8GMB - chain A; structure by X-ray diffraction, 3.40 A resolution.

== Chain A ==
Name: Tyrosine-protein kinase BTK
Organism: Mus musculus
Notes: EC 2.7.10.2
Reference sequence: P35991 (BTK_MOUSE); residues 1-659 here = UniProt positions 1-659
Sequence (659 residues; numbered 1 to 659; the number before each row is that of its first residue):
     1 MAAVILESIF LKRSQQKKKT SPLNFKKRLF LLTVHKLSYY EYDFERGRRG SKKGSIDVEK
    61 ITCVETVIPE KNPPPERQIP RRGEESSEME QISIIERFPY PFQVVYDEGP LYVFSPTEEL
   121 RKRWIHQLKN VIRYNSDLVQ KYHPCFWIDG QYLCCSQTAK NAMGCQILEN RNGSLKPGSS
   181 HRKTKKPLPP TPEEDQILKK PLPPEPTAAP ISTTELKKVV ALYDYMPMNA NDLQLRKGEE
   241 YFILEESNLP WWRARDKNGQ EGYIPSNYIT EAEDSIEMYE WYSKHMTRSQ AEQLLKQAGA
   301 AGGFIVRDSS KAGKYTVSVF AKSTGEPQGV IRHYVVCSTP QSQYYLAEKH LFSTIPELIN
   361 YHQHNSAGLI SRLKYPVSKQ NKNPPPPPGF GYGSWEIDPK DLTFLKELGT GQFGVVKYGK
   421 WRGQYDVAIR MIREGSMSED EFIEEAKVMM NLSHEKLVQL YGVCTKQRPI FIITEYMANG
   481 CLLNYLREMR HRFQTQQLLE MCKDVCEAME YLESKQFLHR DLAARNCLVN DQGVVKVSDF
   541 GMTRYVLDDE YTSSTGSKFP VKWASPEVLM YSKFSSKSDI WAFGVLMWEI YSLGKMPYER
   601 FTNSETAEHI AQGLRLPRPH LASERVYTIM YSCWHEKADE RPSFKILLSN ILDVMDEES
Disordered / not traced: 1-213, 300-301, 310-313, 323-324
Differences from the reference sequence: engineered mutation Ala-298 (Glu in P35991), Ala-300 (Lys in P35991), Ala-301 (Glu in P35991), Pro-384 (Ala in P35991), Pro-386 (Ser in P35991), Pro-387 (Thr in P35991), Pro-388 (Ala in P35991), Phe-390 (Leu in P35991), Arg-430 (Lys in P35991), Met-542 (Leu in P35991), Thr-543 (Ser in P35991), Thr-555 (Val in P35991), Lys-562 (Arg in P35991), Ala-564 (Ser in P35991), Ser-565 (Pro in P35991), Pro-617 (Tyr in P35991)
Ligand contacts: 9AJ (2-[3'-(hydroxymethyl)-1-methyl-5-({5-[(2S)-2-methyl-4-(oxetan-3-yl)piperazin-1-yl]pyridin-2-yl}amino)-6-oxo[1,6-dihydro[3,4'-bipyridine]]-2'-yl]-7,7-dimethyl-3,4,7,8-tetrahydro-2H-cyclopenta[4,5]pyrrolo[1,2-a]pyrazin-1(6H)-one): Leu-408, Gly-409, Thr-410, Gly-411, Gln-412, Phe-413, Val-416, Ala-428, Arg-430, Thr-474, Glu-475, Tyr-476, Met-477, Ala-478, Asn-479, Gly-480, Asn-526, Leu-528, Asp-539, Met-542, Thr-543, Val-546, Tyr-551
Curated features (UniProtKB/Swiss-Prot):
  - zinc finger: Asn-135 to Arg-171 (Btk-type)
  - region: Lys-12 to Asn-24 (Inositol-(1,3,4,5)-tetrakisphosphate 1-binding)
  - motif: Trp-581 to Trp-588 (CAV1-binding)
  - active site: Asp-521 (Proton acceptor)
  - binding site (1D-myo-inositol 1,3,4,5-tetrakisphosphate): Lys-26, Arg-28, Tyr-39, Lys-53
  - binding site (Zn(2+)): His-143, Cys-154, Cys-155, Cys-165
  - binding site (ATP): Leu-408 to Val-416
  - modified residue: Ala-2 (N-acetylalanine), Ser-21 (Phosphoserine), Tyr-40 (Phosphotyrosine), Ser-55 (Phosphoserine), Ser-115 (Phosphoserine), Ser-180 (Phosphoserine), Thr-191 (Phosphothreonine), Tyr-223 (Phosphotyrosine), Tyr-344 (Phosphotyrosine), Tyr-361 (Phosphotyrosine), Tyr-551 (Phosphotyrosine), Ser-604 (Phosphoserine), Ser-623 (Phosphoserine), Ser-659 (Phosphoserine)
  - natural variant: Arg-28 (R28C: In XID)
  - mutagenesis: Glu-41 (E41K: Constitutive activation), Tyr-223 (Y223F: No autophosphorylation)
From the paper describing this entry:
  - mutagenesis - R133E/Y134E, R133E, Y134E, R171E, L390F: unchanged catalytic activity
  - mutagenesis - A384P/S386P/T387P/A388P/L390F (Tm change 4.5 degC), L390F (Tm change 1.5 degC), L542M/S543T/V555T/R562K/S564A/P565S: increased stability
  - mutagenesis - A384P/S386P/T387P/A388P/L390F, L542M/S543T/V555T/R562K/S564A/P565S: decreased catalytic activity
  - conformationally variable residues (domain motion): Leu-346 to Pro-384
  - mutagenesis - R133E/Y134E/R171E/W251K, W251K: increased catalytic activity
  - post-translational modification sites: Tyr-551 (citing earlier work)
  - mutagenesis - R133E/Y134E/R171E: increased catalytic activity on PIP3

== Overview ==
Ligands of chain A: compound 9AJ. UniProt lists active-site residue Asp-521, 4 residues binding
1D-myo-inositol 1,3,4,5-tetrakisphosphate, 4 Zn2+-binding residues and 9 ATP-binding residues. The paper
reports that A384P/S386P/T387P/A388P/L390F, L390F and L542M/S543T/V555T/R562K/S564A/P565S increase stability;
a modification site at Tyr-551; 10 substitutions were tested in all.
Chain A is Tyrosine-protein kinase BTK (Mus musculus); the structure, Crystal structure of the full-length
Bruton's tyrosine kinase (PH-TH domain not visible), was determined by X-ray diffraction (same publication as
8S93 and 8S9F).
